PDB entry 1QAY | X-ray diffraction, 2.80 A resolution | chains A and B

Chain A:
Name: Protein (3-hydroxy-3-methylglutaryl-coenzyme A reductase)
From: Pseudomonas mevalonii
Reference sequence: P13702 (MVAA_PSEMV); numbering as in UniProt (aligned over 1-428)
Amino-acid sequence (428 residues; each row starts with the number of its first residue):
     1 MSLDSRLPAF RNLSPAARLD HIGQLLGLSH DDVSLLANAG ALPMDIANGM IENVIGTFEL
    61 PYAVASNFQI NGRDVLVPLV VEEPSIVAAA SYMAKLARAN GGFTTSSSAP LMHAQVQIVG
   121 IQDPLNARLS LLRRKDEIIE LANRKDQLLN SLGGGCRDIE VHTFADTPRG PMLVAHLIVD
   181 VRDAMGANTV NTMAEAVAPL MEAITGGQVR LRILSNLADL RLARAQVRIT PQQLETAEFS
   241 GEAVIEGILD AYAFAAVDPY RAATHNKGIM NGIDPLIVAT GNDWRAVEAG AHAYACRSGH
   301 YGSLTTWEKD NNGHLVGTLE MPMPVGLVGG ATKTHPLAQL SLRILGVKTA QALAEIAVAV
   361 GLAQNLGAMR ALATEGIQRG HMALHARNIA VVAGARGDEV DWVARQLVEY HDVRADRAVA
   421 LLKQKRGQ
Not modelled in the structure: 1-3, 388-428
Residues lining bound ligands:
  - (R)-mevalonate (MEV): Glu83, Arg261, Thr264, His265, Lys267, Gly268, Asn271, Asn365, Ala368, Leu372, Ile377
  - NAD (nicotinamide-adenine-dinucleotide): Glu82, Glu83, Thr264, Lys267, His381, His385
Reported in the primary citation:
  - catalytic residues: Glu83
  - contacts within the chain: His381-His385 (hydrogen bond)
  - conformationally variable residues (loop rearrangement, order/disorder transition): Ala9 to Ala37, Val328 to Gln339, Ile377 to Arg387
  - mutagenesis - K267A: abolished catalytic activity on oxidation of mevalonate to HMG-CoA
  - mutagenesis - K267A: decreased catalytic activity on mevaldehyde

Chain B:
Name: Protein (3-hydroxy-3-methylglutaryl-coenzyme A reductase)
From: Pseudomonas mevalonii
Reference sequence: P13702 (MVAA_PSEMV); residues 501-928 here correspond to UniProt positions 1-428 (UniProt number = residue number - 500)
Amino-acid sequence (428 residues; row label = number of the first residue in the row):
   501 MSLDSRLPAF RNLSPAARLD HIGQLLGLSH DDVSLLANAG ALPMDIANGM IENVIGTFEL
   561 PYAVASNFQI NGRDVLVPLV VEEPSIVAAA SYMAKLARAN GGFTTSSSAP LMHAQVQIVG
   621 IQDPLNARLS LLRRKDEIIE LANRKDQLLN SLGGGCRDIE VHTFADTPRG PMLVAHLIVD
   681 VRDAMGANTV NTMAEAVAPL MEAITGGQVR LRILSNLADL RLARAQVRIT PQQLETAEFS
   741 GEAVIEGILD AYAFAAVDPY RAATHNKGIM NGIDPLIVAT GNDWRAVEAG AHAYACRSGH
   801 YGSLTTWEKD NNGHLVGTLE MPMPVGLVGG ATKTHPLAQL SLRILGVKTA QALAEIAVAV
   861 GLAQNLGAMR ALATEGIQRG HMALHARNIA VVAGARGDEV DWVARQLVEY HDVRADRAVA
   921 LLKQKRGQ
Not modelled in the structure: 501-503, 878-928
Residues lining bound ligands: NAD (nicotinamide-adenine-dinucleotide): Asp646, Leu648, Leu649, Leu652, Arg682, Asp683, Ala684, Met685, Gly686, Ala687, Asn688, Thr689, Asn691, Leu714, Asn716, Asp783, Ala786, Val828, Gly829, Gly830
Reported in the primary citation:
  - conformationally variable residues (helix shift): Met685 to Glu695
  - binding site for NAD: Asp646
  - specificity-determining residues: Asp646 (citing earlier work)

Chain A / chain B interface:
Contacting residue pairs (233; chain A residue first):
  Phe10(A) with Asn553(B)
  Arg11(A) with Asn553(B)
  Pro15(A) with Met544(B), hydrophobic; Asn548(B); Val554(B)
  Arg18(A) with Asn548(B), hydrogen bond; Val554(B), hydrogen bond (side chain-backbone); Ile555(B)
  Leu19(A) with Ile555(B)
  Leu36(A) with Ile555(B), hydrophobic; Gly556(B)
  Ala39(A) with Ala539(B); Gly540(B)
  Gly40(A) with Ala539(B); Glu559(B), hydrogen bond (backbone-side chain)
  Ala41(A) with Glu559(B), hydrogen bond (backbone-side chain)
  Leu42(A) with Glu559(B)
  Met44(A) with Pro515(B), hydrophobic
  Ala47(A) with Pro561(B)
  Asn48(A) with Pro515(B); Arg518(B), hydrogen bond
  Met50(A) with Glu582(B); Pro584(B)
  Ile51(A) with Pro561(B), hydrophobic; Ala563(B), hydrophobic; Val581(B); Glu582(B); Glu583(B); Val587(B), hydrophobic
  Glu52(A) with Ala563(B); Pro584(B); Ser585(B), hydrogen bond (side chain-backbone); Ile586(B); Val587(B); Ala588(B), hydrogen bond (side chain-backbone)
  Asn53(A) with Phe510(B); Arg511(B); Arg518(B); Ala563(B); Val564(B), hydrogen bond (side chain-backbone); Val587(B)
  Val54(A) with Pro515(B); Arg518(B), hydrogen bond (backbone-side chain); Tyr562(B)
  Ile55(A) with Arg518(B); Leu519(B); Leu536(B), hydrophobic; Tyr562(B), hydrogen bond (backbone-backbone); Val564(B), hydrophobic
  Gly56(A) with Leu536(B); Pro561(B); Tyr562(B), hydrogen bond (backbone-backbone)
  Thr57(A) with Glu559(B), hydrogen bond; Leu560(B); Tyr562(B); Leu837(B)
  Phe58(A) with Phe558(B); Glu559(B); Leu560(B), hydrogen bond (backbone-backbone); Tyr562(B), hydrophobic; Val580(B), hydrophobic; Val778(B); Ala779(B); His835(B); Leu837(B), hydrophobic
  Glu59(A) with Gly540(B), hydrogen bond (side chain-backbone); Ala541(B), hydrogen bond (side chain-backbone); Leu542(B); Thr557(B), hydrogen bond; Phe558(B); His835(B), hydrogen bond (backbone-side chain)
  Leu60(A) with Thr557(B); Phe558(B), hydrogen bond (backbone-backbone)
  Pro61(A) with Ala547(B); Met550(B), hydrophobic; Ile551(B), hydrophobic; Gly556(B)
  Tyr62(A) with Val554(B); Ile555(B), hydrogen bond (backbone-backbone); Gly556(B), hydrogen bond (backbone-backbone); Thr557(B); Phe558(B), hydrophobic
  Ala63(A) with Ile551(B), hydrophobic; Glu552(B); Asn553(B)
  Val64(A) with Asn553(B), hydrogen bond (backbone-side chain); Ile555(B), hydrophobic
  Val80(A) with Phe558(B), hydrophobic; Trp784(B)
  Val81(A) with Ile551(B); Arg785(B)
  Glu82(A) with Met550(B); Ile551(B); Gly781(B); Asp783(B); Trp784(B); Arg785(B), salt bridge; Ala831(B)
  Glu83(A) with Ile551(B); Asp783(B); Arg785(B), salt bridge
  Pro84(A) with Met550(B); Glu552(B)
  Ser85(A) with Glu552(B), hydrogen bond (backbone-side chain)
  Ile86(A) with Glu552(B)
  Val87(A) with Ile551(B), hydrophobic; Glu552(B), hydrogen bond (backbone-side chain)
  Ala88(A) with Glu552(B), hydrogen bond (backbone-side chain)
  His113(A) with Tyr760(B)
  Gln115(A) with Phe754(B); Asp758(B), hydrogen bond; Tyr760(B); Arg761(B)
  Gln117(A) with Asp750(B); Phe754(B)
  Phe164(A) with Val757(B), hydrophobic; Asp758(B)
  Asp166(A) with Val757(B)
  Thr167(A) with Val757(B)
  Arg169(A) with Glu746(B), salt bridge; Leu749(B); Asp750(B), salt bridge; Ala753(B)
  Met172(A) with Asp750(B)
  Val174(A) with Phe754(B), hydrophobic
  His176(A) with Tyr760(B)
  Ala198(A) with Ile877(B), hydrophobic
  Glu202(A) with Ile877(B)
  Val209(A) with Ile877(B), hydrophobic
  Arg210(A) with Asp750(B), salt bridge
  Leu211(A) with Ala751(B), hydrophobic; Arg761(B); Leu872(B), hydrophobic
  Arg212(A) with Glu875(B), hydrogen bond (side chain-backbone); Gly876(B), hydrogen bond (side chain-backbone); Ile877(B)
  Ile213(A) with Arg761(B)
  Leu214(A) with Thr764(B), hydrogen bond (backbone-side chain)
  Ser215(A) with Tyr760(B), hydrogen bond (side chain-backbone); Thr764(B)
  Asn216(A) with Thr764(B), hydrogen bond (backbone-side chain); Lys767(B)
  Leu217(A) with Tyr760(B); Ala763(B), hydrophobic
  Asp219(A) with Tyr760(B), hydrogen bond
  Glu246(A) with Arg669(B), salt bridge
  Leu249(A) with Arg669(B)
  Asp250(A) with Gln617(B), hydrogen bond (backbone-side chain); Val619(B); Arg669(B), salt bridge; Met672(B); Arg710(B), salt bridge
  Ala251(A) with Leu711(B), hydrophobic
  Ala253(A) with Thr667(B); Arg669(B)
  Phe254(A) with Gln615(B); Gln617(B); Val674(B), hydrophobic
  Val257(A) with Phe664(B), hydrophobic; Asp666(B); Thr667(B)
  Asp258(A) with Gln615(B), hydrogen bond; Phe664(B)
  Tyr260(A) with His613(B); Gln615(B); His676(B); Ser715(B), hydrogen bond (backbone-side chain); Leu717(B); Asp719(B), hydrogen bond
  Arg261(A) with Gln615(B); Leu711(B); Ile713(B)
  Ala263(A) with Leu717(B), hydrophobic; Ala789(B)
  Thr264(A) with Leu714(B), hydrogen bond (side chain-backbone); Ser715(B); Asn716(B), hydrogen bond (side chain-backbone)
  Lys267(A) with Asn716(B); Asp783(B), salt bridge; Arg785(B); Ala789(B)
  Met270(A) with Arg785(B)
  Asn271(A) with Arg785(B), hydrogen bond
  Asp274(A) with Trp784(B), hydrogen bond; Arg785(B)
  Val278(A) with Phe558(B); Trp784(B), hydrophobic
  Ala279(A) with Phe558(B)
  Asp283(A) with Glu583(B); Lys767(B), salt bridge
  Trp284(A) with Val580(B); Glu582(B); Asp774(B), hydrogen bond; Val778(B), hydrophobic; Trp784(B)
  Arg285(A) with Glu582(B), salt bridge; Glu583(B), salt bridge; Lys767(B); Met770(B); Asn771(B), hydrogen bond; Asp774(B); Glu788(B)
  Ala286(A) with Lys767(B)
  Glu288(A) with Arg785(B); Glu788(B)
  Ala289(A) with Ala763(B); Lys767(B); His792(B)
  His292(A) with Ala789(B); His792(B)
  Cys296(A) with Cys796(B), hydrogen bond; Tyr801(B), hydrophobic
  Gly299(A) with Gly799(B)
  Tyr301(A) with Cys796(B), hydrophobic
  Ala331(A) with Glu582(B)
  His335(A) with Phe558(B); Glu559(B), hydrogen bond (side chain-backbone)
  Leu337(A) with Thr557(B); Phe558(B), hydrophobic
  Leu372(A) with Arg710(B); Leu711(B), hydrophobic; Ile713(B), hydrophobic
  Glu375(A) with Arg712(B), hydrogen bond (backbone-side chain)
  Ile377(A) with Asn691(B); Glu695(B); Ile713(B), hydrophobic
  Gln378(A) with Asn688(B); Asn691(B); Thr692(B), hydrogen bond; Glu695(B)
  Met382(A) with Asn688(B), hydrogen bond
  Leu384(A) with Glu552(B)
  His385(A) with Gly830(B)
Other interface residues (no listed pair), chain A (112 interface residues in all): Ser66, Val119, Pro168, Pro199, Gly247, Pro259, Gly281, Asn282, Ala293, Lys309, Ala338, Ala373, Gly376, His381, Ala386
Other interface residues (no listed pair), chain B (107 interface residues in all): Gly549, Ser566, Pro668, Gly747, Pro759, Asn782, Ala786, Ala793, Ala838, Ala873
The authors on this interface:
  - pairs named by the authors: Thr692(B)-Gln378(A) (hydrogen bond), Glu695(B)-Ile377(A)

Overview:
112 residues of chain A face 107 of chain B across their interface; the contacts include 46 hydrogen bonds and
12 salt bridges. Among the polar pairs are Glu82(A)-Arg785(B), Glu83(A)-Arg785(B) and Arg169(A)-Glu746(B). The
authors report a hydrogen bond between Thr692(B) and Gln378(A); a contact between Glu695(B) and Ile377(A). The
paper reports the catalytic residue Glu83(A); K267A of chain A abolishes catalytic activity on oxidation of
mevalonate to HMG-CoA.
Chain A and chain B are both Protein (3-hydroxy-3-methylglutaryl-coenzyme A reductase) (Pseudomonas
mevalonii); the structure, Ternary complex of pseudomonas mevalonii hmg-CoA reductase with mevalonate and
nad+, was determined by X-ray diffraction, deposited together with 1QAX.
